PDB entry 5VY3 | electron microscopy, 3.10 A resolution | chains A and D of the 28 polymer chains in the assembly

== Chain A ==
Protein: Proteasome subunit alpha
Organism: Thermoplasma acidophilum
Notes: EC 3.4.25.1
UniProt: P25156 (PSA_THEAC); residue numbers follow UniProt; this construct covers 10-233
Chain sequence (224 residues; numbered 10 to 233; the number before each row is that of its first residue):
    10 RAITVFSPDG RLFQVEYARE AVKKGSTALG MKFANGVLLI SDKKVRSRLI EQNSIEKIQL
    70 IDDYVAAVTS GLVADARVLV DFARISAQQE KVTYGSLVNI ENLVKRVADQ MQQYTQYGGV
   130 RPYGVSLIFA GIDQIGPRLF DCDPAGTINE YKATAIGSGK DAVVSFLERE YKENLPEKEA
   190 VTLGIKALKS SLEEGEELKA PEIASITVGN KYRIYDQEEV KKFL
Not modelled in the structure: 10-12

== Chain D ==
Protein: Proteasome subunit beta
Organism: Thermoplasma acidophilum
Notes: EC 3.4.25.1
UniProt: P28061 (PSB_THEAC); residues 1-203 here correspond to UniProt positions 9-211 (UniProt number = residue number + 8)
Chain sequence (203 residues; each row starts with the number of its first residue):
     1 TTTVGITLKD AVIMATERRV TMENFIMHKN GKKLFQIDTY TGMTIAGLVG DAQVLVRYMK
    61 AELELYRLQR RVNMPIEAVA TLLSNMLNQV KYMPYMVQLL VGGIDTAPHV FSIDAAGGSV
   121 EDIYASTGSG SPFVYGVLES QYSEKMTVDE GVDLVIRAIS AAKQRDSASG GMIDVAVITR
   181 KDGYVQLPTD QIESRIRKLG LIL
Swiss-Prot annotation at these positions:
  - active site: Thr1 (Nucleophile)

== Interface between chain A and chain D ==
Contacting residue pairs (12):
  Glu99(A) - Arg70(D)  salt bridge
  Val101(A) - Asn85(D)  hydrogen bond (backbone-side chain)
  Thr102(A) - Thr81(D)
  Thr102(A) - Asn85(D)  hydrogen bond (backbone-side chain)
  Tyr103(A) - Tyr66(D)  hydrophobic
  Tyr103(A) - Ala78(D)
  Tyr103(A) - Thr81(D)
  Tyr103(A) - Leu82(D)  hydrophobic
  Val107(A) - Tyr66(D)
  Asn108(A) - Arg70(D)
  Asn111(A) - Gln69(D)
  Asn111(A) - Arg70(D)  hydrogen bond
Other interface residues (no listed pair), chain A (11 interface residues in all): Gly104, Glu110, Lys114, Gln143
Other interface residues (no listed pair), chain D (12 interface residues in all): Glu62, Arg71, Val72, Pro75, Glu77

== In short ==
11 residues of chain A face 12 of chain D across their interface, with 3 hydrogen bonds and 1 salt bridge.
Polar pairs include Glu99(A)-Arg70(D), Val101(A)-Asn85(D) and Thr102(A)-Asn85(D). UniProt lists active-site
residue Thr1(D) on chain D.
Chain A is Proteasome subunit alpha and chain D is Proteasome subunit beta, both from Thermoplasma
acidophilum; the structure, Thermoplasma acidophilum 20S Proteasome using 200keV with stage position, was
determined by electron microscopy, deposited together with 5VY4 and 5VY5.
